PDB entry 7U1A | electron microscopy, 3.30 A resolution | chains B and J of the 11 polymer chains in the assembly

[Chain B]
Protein: Replication factor C subunit 4
Organism: Saccharomyces cerevisiae
Reference sequence: P40339 (RFC4_YEAST); numbering as in UniProt (aligned over 1-323)
Amino-acid sequence (323 residues; numbered 1 to 323; the number before each row is that of its first residue):
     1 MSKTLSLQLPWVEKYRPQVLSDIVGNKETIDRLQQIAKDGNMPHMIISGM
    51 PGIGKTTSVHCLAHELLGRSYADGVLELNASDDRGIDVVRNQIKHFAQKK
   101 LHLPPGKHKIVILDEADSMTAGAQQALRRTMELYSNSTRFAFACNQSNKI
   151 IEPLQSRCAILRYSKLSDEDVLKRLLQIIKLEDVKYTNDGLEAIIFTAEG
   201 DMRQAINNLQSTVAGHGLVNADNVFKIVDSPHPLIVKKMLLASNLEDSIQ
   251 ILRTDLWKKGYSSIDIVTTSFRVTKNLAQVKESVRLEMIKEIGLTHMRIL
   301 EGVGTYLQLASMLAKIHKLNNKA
Disordered / not traced: 1-3, 323
UniProt features mapped onto this chain:
  - binding site (ATP): Val12, Val24, Gly49 to Thr57, Asn145, Arg203
Bound ions: Mg2+: Thr56 (together with ADP)
Residues lining bound ligands:
  - ADP (adenosine-5'-diphosphate): Val12, Glu13, Tyr15, Arg16, Pro17, Asp22, Ile23, Val24, Gly25, Met50, Pro51, Gly52, Ile53, Gly54, Lys55, Thr56, Thr57, Leu166, Arg174, Met202, Arg203, Ile206
  - ATP-gamma-S (AGS; phosphothiophosphoric acid-adenylate ester): Arg128, Glu132, Pro153, Arg157

[Chain J]
Molecule: DNA - Template
Sequence (50 nucleotides; numbered 1 to 50; the number before each row is that of its first residue):
     1 TTGTGGGTAGATAAATACAGACCTAAGTCCTTGAATGCCGCGTGCGTCCC
Disordered / not traced: 1-11, 42-50

[How chain B and chain J interact]
Pairs across the interface (10; chain B residue first):
  Arg84(B) - DC30(J)  hydrogen bond to the phosphate
  Arg84(B) - DT31(J)  salt bridge to the phosphate
  Arg84(B) - DT32(J)  phosphate contact
  Gly85(B) - DT32(J)  phosphate contact
  Ile86(B) - DT32(J)  hydrogen bond to the phosphate
  Ile86(B) - DG33(J)  phosphate contact
  Asp87(B) - DG33(J)  phosphate contact
  Arg90(B) - DG33(J)  salt bridge to the phosphate
  Thr120(B) - DT31(J)  sugar contact
  Thr120(B) - DT32(J)  hydrogen bond to the phosphate
Also at the interface, not in a pair above, chain B (8 interface residues in all): Gly122, Ala123

[Summary]
8 residues of chain B face 4 of chain J across their interface, with 3 hydrogen bonds and 2 salt bridges.
Among the polar pairs are Arg84(B)-DC30(J), Ile86(B)-DT32(J) and Thr120(B)-DT32(J). Chain B binds ATP-gamma-S
and ADP. UniProt lists 13 ATP-binding residues on chain B.
Chain B is Replication factor C subunit 4 (Saccharomyces cerevisiae) and chain J is DNA - Template; the
structure, RFC:PCNA bound to dsDNA with a ssDNA gap of six nucleotides, was determined by electron microscopy
together with 7U19 and 7U1P from the same study.
